PDB entry 7U0G | electron microscopy, 2.60 A resolution | chains A and J of the 15 polymer chains in the assembly

# Chain A
Molecule: Histone H3.1
Organism: Homo sapiens
UniProtKB: P68431 (H31_HUMAN); residues 0-135 here correspond to UniProt positions 1-136 (UniProt number = residue number + 1)
Amino-acid sequence (136 residues; each row starts with the number of its first residue; numbering starts at 0):
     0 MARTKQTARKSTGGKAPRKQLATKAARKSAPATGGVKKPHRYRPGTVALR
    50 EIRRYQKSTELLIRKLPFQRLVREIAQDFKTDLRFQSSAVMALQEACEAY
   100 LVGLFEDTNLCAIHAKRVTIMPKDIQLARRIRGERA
Disordered / not traced: 0-37, 134-135

# Chain J
Molecule: 162-nt DNA strand
Sequence (162 nucleotides; numbered 1 to 162; the number before each row is that of its first residue):
     1 TGTCTTTATTCACAAGCTTGCACAATCCCTGCTGGACAATTCTGAGTGAT
    51 GGCAGCTCCCACCTTTCCTTCTTCCTTCACTTAGACTACATTTATTCAGC
   101 ATCTGTATTGTTGGAGTAAGTTCCATGTTAATACTCACCACTGAGGATAT
   151 GTTAATACCACT
Disordered / not traced: 1-3, 137-162

# Chain A / chain J interface
Pairs across the interface (26):
  His-39(A) / DA12(J)  sugar contact
  Arg-40(A) / DA88(J)  hydrogen bond to the base
  Arg-40(A) / DC89(J)  hydrogen bond to the sugar
  Tyr-41(A) / DA12(J)  sugar contact
  Tyr-41(A) / DC13(J)  sugar contact
  Tyr-41(A) / DA88(J)  sugar contact
  Tyr-41(A) / DC89(J)  hydrogen bond to the phosphate
  Arg-42(A) / DA88(J)  sugar contact
  Pro-43(A) / DT87(J)  phosphate contact
  Pro-43(A) / DA88(J)  sugar contact
  Gly-44(A) / DT87(J)  hydrogen bond to the phosphate
  Gly-44(A) / DA88(J)  hydrogen bond to the phosphate
  Thr-45(A) / DA88(J)  phosphate contact
  Val-46(A) / DA88(J)  hydrogen bond to the phosphate
  Val-46(A) / DC89(J)  phosphate contact
  Ala-47(A) / DA88(J)  hydrogen bond to the phosphate
  Arg-49(A) / DC13(J)  salt bridge to the phosphate
  Lys-56(A) / DA15(J)  salt bridge to the phosphate
  Arg-63(A) / DT96(J)  phosphate contact
  Arg-63(A) / DC97(J)  salt bridge to the phosphate
  Lys-64(A) / DC97(J)  hydrogen bond to the phosphate
  Leu-65(A) / DT96(J)  phosphate contact
  Leu-65(A) / DC97(J)  hydrogen bond to the phosphate
  Pro-66(A) / DT96(J)  phosphate contact
  Arg-69(A) / DT96(J)  salt bridge to the phosphate
  Arg-83(A) / DT106(J)  sugar contact
Other interface residues (no listed pair), chain A (19 interface residues in all): Lys-115, Thr-118
Other interface residues (no listed pair), chain J (14 interface residues in all): DC11, DA14, DT77, DC86, DT95

# Overview
19 residues of chain A face 14 of chain J across their interface; the contacts include 9 hydrogen bonds and 4
salt bridges. Polar pairs include Arg-40(A)/DA88(J), Arg-40(A)/DC89(J) and Tyr-41(A)/DC89(J).
Here chain A is Histone H3.1 (Homo sapiens) and chain J is a 162-nt DNA strand. Entry 7U0G (structure of
LIN28b nucleosome bound 3 OCT4) was determined by electron microscopy, deposited together with 7U0I, 7U0J,
8DK5, 8SPS and 8SPU.
